PDB entry 6DCF | X-ray diffraction, 3.45 A resolution | chains A and B of the 9 polymer chains in the assembly

Chain A (and B):
Molecule: DNA-directed RNA polymerase subunit alpha
Source organism: Mycobacterium smegmatis (strain ATCC 700084 / mc(2)155)
Notes: EC 2.7.7.6; chain B of this document is another copy of the same molecule, construct and numbering; everything in this record applies to it too
UniProt: A0QSL8 (RPOA_MYCS2); residue numbers follow UniProt; this construct covers 1-350
Sequence (350 residues; numbered 1 to 350; the number before each row is that of its first residue):
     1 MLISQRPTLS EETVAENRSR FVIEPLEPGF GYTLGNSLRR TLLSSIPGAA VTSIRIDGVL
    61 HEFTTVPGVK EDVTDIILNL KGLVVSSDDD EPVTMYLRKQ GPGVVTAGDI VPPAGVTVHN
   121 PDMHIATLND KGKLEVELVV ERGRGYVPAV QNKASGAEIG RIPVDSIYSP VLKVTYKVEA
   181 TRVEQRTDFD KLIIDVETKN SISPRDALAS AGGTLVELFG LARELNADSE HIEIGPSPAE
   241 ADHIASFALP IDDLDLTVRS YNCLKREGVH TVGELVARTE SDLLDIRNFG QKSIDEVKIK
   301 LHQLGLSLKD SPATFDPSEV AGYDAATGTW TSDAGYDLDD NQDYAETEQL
Unresolved in the structure: 1, 221-350 (chain B: 1, 152-160, 236-350)

Chain A / chain B interface:
Pairs across the interface - 62 pairs, chain A then chain B:
  L2(A) - R142(B)
  L2(A) - G143(B)
  P7(A) - L221(B)
  L9(A) - L221(B)
  L9(A) - A222(B)  hydrophobic
  L9(A) - L225(B)  hydrophobic
  E11(A) - L225(B)
  F21(A) - L225(B)  hydrophobic
  L26(A) - L218(B)  hydrophobic
  E27(A) - S44(B)
  E27(A) - R144(B)  salt bridge
  G29(A) - R40(B)
  F30(A) - R40(B)
  F30(A) - T41(B)
  F30(A) - S45(B)
  T33(A) - N36(B)  hydrogen bond
  T33(A) - S37(B)  hydrogen bond (backbone-side chain)
  T33(A) - R40(B)
  L34(A) - L218(B)  hydrophobic
  L34(A) - F219(B)  hydrophobic
  S37(A) - T33(B)  hydrogen bond (side chain-backbone)
  S37(A) - S37(B)
  L38(A) - F219(B)  hydrophobic
  R40(A) - G29(B)  hydrogen bond (side chain-backbone)
  R40(A) - T33(B)
  S45(A) - F30(B)
  S45(A) - I232(B)
  P47(A) - E230(B)
  R144(A) - L2(B)
  R144(A) - I3(B)
  R144(A) - E27(B)  salt bridge
  R144(A) - I232(B)
  R205(A) - L225(B)
  D206(A) - N226(B)  hydrogen bond
  D206(A) - S229(B)  hydrogen bond (backbone-side chain)
  L208(A) - A222(B)
  L208(A) - L225(B)  hydrophobic
  A209(A) - A222(B)
  A209(A) - N226(B)
  A209(A) - S229(B)
  S210(A) - S229(B)
  S210(A) - E230(B)
  S210(A) - H231(B)
  G212(A) - F219(B)
  G212(A) - A222(B)
  G213(A) - R223(B)
  G213(A) - H231(B)  hydrogen bond (backbone-side chain)
  T214(A) - H231(B)
  T214(A) - I232(B)
  L215(A) - F219(B)  hydrophobic
  V216(A) - V216(B)
  V216(A) - F219(B)
  V216(A) - G220(B)
  V216(A) - R223(B)
  L218(A) - F30(B)  hydrophobic
  L218(A) - L34(B)  hydrophobic
  F219(A) - L34(B)  hydrophobic
  F219(A) - L38(B)  hydrophobic
  F219(A) - L215(B)  hydrophobic
  F219(A) - V216(B)
  F219(A) - F219(B)  hydrophobic
  G220(A) - L9(B)
Other interface residues (no listed pair), chain A (35 interface residues in all): T8, I23, P28, D188, E217
Other interface residues (no listed pair), chain B (38 interface residues in all): Y32, P47, D90, V147, G212, E233

In short:
Chain A and chain B form an interface of 35 and 38 residues respectively; the contacts include 7 hydrogen
bonds and 2 salt bridges. Polar pairs include E27(A)-R144(B), T33(A)-N36(B) and T33(A)-S37(B).
Both chains are DNA-directed RNA polymerase subunit alpha (Mycobacterium smegmatis (strain ATCC 700084 /
mc(2)155)). Entry 6DCF (Crystal structure of a Mycobacterium smegmatis transcription initiation complex with
Rifampicin-resistant RNA polymerase and bound to ...) was determined by X-ray diffraction together with 6CCE
and 6CCV from the same study.
